Entry 7Z5G (X-ray diffraction, 2.11 A resolution); this record covers chain A.

== Chain A ==
Protein: Uncharacterized protein KIAA0895-like
From: Homo sapiens
UniProt: Q68EN5 (K895L_HUMAN); residues 137-471 here = UniProt positions 137-471
Chain sequence (335 residues; numbered 137 to 471; the number before each row is that of its first residue):
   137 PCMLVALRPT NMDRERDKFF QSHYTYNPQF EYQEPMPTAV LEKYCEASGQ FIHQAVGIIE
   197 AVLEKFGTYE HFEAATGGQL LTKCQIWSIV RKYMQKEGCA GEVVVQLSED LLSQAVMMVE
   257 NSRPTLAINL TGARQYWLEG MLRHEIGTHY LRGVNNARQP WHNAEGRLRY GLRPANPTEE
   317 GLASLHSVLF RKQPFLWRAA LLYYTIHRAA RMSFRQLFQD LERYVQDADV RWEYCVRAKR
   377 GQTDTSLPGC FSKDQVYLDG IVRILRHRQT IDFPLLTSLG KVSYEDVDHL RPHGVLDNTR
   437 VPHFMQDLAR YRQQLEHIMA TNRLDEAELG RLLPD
Disordered / not traced: 137-139
What the authors report for this chain:
  - catalytic residues: Glu281
  - conformationally variable residues: Glu316
  - mutagenesis - E281Q: abolished catalytic activity
  - mutagenesis - E281Q: increased localization to microtubules

== Summary ==
The paper reports the catalytic residue Glu281; E281Q abolishes catalytic activity.
Chain A is Uncharacterized protein KIAA0895-like (Homo sapiens); the structure, human apo MATCAP, was
determined by X-ray diffraction (same publication as 7Z5H and 7Z6S).
